Entry 7O4I (electron microscopy, 3.20 A resolution); this record covers chains Q and R of the 30 polymer chains in the assembly.

[Chain Q]
Protein: Transcription initiation factor IIF subunit alpha
Organism: Saccharomyces cerevisiae (strain ATCC 204508 / S288c)
UniProt: P41895 (T2FA_YEAST); numbering as in UniProt (aligned over 1-735)
Sequence (738 residues; numbered -2 to 735; the number before each row is that of its first residue; numbers below 1 keep their minus sign (Gly-2 is residue -2)):
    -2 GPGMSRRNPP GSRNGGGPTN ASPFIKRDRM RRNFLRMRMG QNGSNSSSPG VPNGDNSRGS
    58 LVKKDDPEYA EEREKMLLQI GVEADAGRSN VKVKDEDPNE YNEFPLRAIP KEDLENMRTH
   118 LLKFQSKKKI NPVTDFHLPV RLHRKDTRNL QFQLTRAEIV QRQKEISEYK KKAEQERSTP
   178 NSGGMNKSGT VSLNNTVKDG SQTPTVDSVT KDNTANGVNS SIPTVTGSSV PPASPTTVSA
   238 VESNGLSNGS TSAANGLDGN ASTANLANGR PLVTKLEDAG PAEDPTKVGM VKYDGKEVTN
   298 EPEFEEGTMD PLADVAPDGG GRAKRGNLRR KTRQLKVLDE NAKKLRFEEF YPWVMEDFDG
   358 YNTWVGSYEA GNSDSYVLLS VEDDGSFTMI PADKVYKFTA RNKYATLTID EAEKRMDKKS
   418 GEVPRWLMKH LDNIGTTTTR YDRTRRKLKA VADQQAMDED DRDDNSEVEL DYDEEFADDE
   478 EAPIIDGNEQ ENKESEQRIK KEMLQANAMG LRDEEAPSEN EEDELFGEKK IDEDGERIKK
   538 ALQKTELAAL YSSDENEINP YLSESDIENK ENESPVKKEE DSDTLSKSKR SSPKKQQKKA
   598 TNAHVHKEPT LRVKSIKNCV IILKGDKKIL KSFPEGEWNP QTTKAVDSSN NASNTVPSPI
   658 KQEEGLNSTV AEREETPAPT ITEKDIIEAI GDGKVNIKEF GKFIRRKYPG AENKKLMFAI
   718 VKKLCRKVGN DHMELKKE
Not modelled in the structure: -2 to 16, 36-93, 169-324, 452-735
Sequence notes: expression tag (-2 to 0)
UniProt features mapped onto this chain:
  - modified residue: Ser198 (Phosphoserine), Thr200 (Phosphothreonine), Ser515 (Phosphoserine), Ser560 (Phosphoserine), Ser562 (Phosphoserine), Ser571 (Phosphoserine), Ser655 (Phosphoserine)

[Chain R]
Protein: Transcription initiation factor IIF subunit beta
Organism: Saccharomyces cerevisiae (strain ATCC 204508 / S288c)
Notes: EC 3.6.4.12
UniProt: P41896 (T2FB_YEAST); residue numbers follow UniProt; this construct covers 1-400
Sequence (400 residues; each row starts with the number of its first residue):
     1 MSSGSAGAPA LSNNSTNSVA KEKSGNISGD EYLSQEEEVF DGNDIENNET KVYEESLDLD
    61 LERSNRQVWL VRLPMFLAEK WRDRNNLHGQ ELGKIRINKD GSKITLLLNE NDNDSIPHEY
   121 DLELTKKVVE NEYVFTEQNL KKYQQRKKEL EADPEKQRQA YLKKQEREEE LKKKQQQQKR
   181 RNNRKKFNHR VMTDRDGRDR YIPYVKTIPK KTAIVGTVCH ECQVMPSMND PNYHKIVEQR
   241 RNIVKLNNKE RITTLDETVG VTMSHTGMSM RSDNSNFLKV GREKAKSNIK SIRMPKKEIL
   301 DYLFKLFDEY DYWSLKGLKE RTRQPEAHLK ECLDKVATLV KKGPYAFKYT LRPEYKKLKE
   361 EERKATLGEL ADEQTGSAGD NAQGDAEADL EDEIEMEDVV
Not modelled in the structure: 1-37, 145-197, 359-400
UniProt features mapped onto this chain:
  - modified residue (Phosphoserine): Ser28, Ser34, Ser56

[How chain Q and chain R interact]
Contacting residue pairs (122):
  Asn96(Q) with Lys99(R)
  Glu97(Q) with Lys99(R)
  Tyr98(Q) with Arg96(R); Ile97(R)
  Asn99(Q) with Ile95(R); Arg96(R); Ile97(R), hydrogen bond (backbone-backbone); Lys99(R)
  Glu100(Q) with Ile95(R)
  Phe101(Q) with Lys94(R); Ile95(R), hydrogen bond (backbone-backbone); Ile97(R), hydrophobic
  Leu103(Q) with Trp81(R), hydrophobic; Glu91(R); Leu92(R), hydrogen bond (backbone-backbone); Gly93(R), hydrogen bond (backbone-backbone); Lys94(R); Leu106(R), hydrophobic
  Arg104(Q) with Gly89(R)
  Ala105(Q) with Leu87(R), hydrophobic; Gly89(R); Gln90(R), hydrogen bond (backbone-backbone); Leu92(R), hydrophobic
  Ile106(Q) with Leu87(R)
  Lys108(Q) with Arg84(R); Leu87(R), hydrogen bond (backbone-backbone); His88(R)
  Leu111(Q) with Arg84(R)
  Asn113(Q) with Gln138(R)
  Met114(Q) with Thr136(R); Glu137(R)
  Arg115(Q) with Phe135(R); Thr136(R); Glu137(R), hydrogen bond (backbone-backbone)
  Thr116(Q) with Val134(R); Phe135(R)
  His117(Q) with Val134(R); Phe135(R), hydrogen bond (backbone-backbone); Glu137(R), salt bridge
  Leu118(Q) with Tyr133(R); Val134(R), hydrophobic
  Leu119(Q) with Asn131(R); Glu132(R); Tyr133(R), hydrogen bond (backbone-backbone); Phe135(R), hydrophobic
  Lys120(Q) with Asn131(R)
  Phe121(Q) with Asn131(R), hydrogen bond (backbone-backbone)
  Ser123(Q) with Asn131(R), hydrogen bond (backbone-side chain)
  Lys125(Q) with Asn131(R)
  Lys126(Q) with Asn131(R)
  Ile127(Q) with Asn131(R), hydrogen bond (backbone-side chain); Tyr133(R), hydrogen bond (backbone-side chain)
  Asn128(Q) with Tyr133(R), hydrogen bond
  Pro129(Q) with Leu61(R); Tyr133(R)
  Val130(Q) with Leu61(R); Ser64(R)
  Pro136(Q) with Asp58(R)
  Val137(Q) with Asp58(R); Leu59(R), hydrogen bond (backbone-backbone)
  Arg138(Q) with Glu49(R), salt bridge; Leu57(R); Asp58(R), salt bridge
  Leu139(Q) with Phe135(R), hydrophobic; Thr212(R), hydrogen bond (backbone-side chain)
  His140(Q) with Leu57(R), hydrogen bond (side chain-backbone); Ile208(R); Pro209(R); Lys210(R), hydrogen bond (side chain-backbone)
  Arg141(Q) with Glu137(R), salt bridge; Thr207(R); Ile208(R), hydrogen bond (backbone-backbone)
  Lys142(Q) with Val205(R); Thr207(R)
  Asp143(Q) with Val205(R)
  Phe149(Q) with Arg200(R); Tyr201(R); Ile202(R), hydrogen bond (backbone-backbone)
  Gln150(Q) with Val205(R)
  Leu151(Q) with Asn43(R); Tyr201(R), hydrophobic
  Arg153(Q) with Glu49(R), salt bridge
  Ile156(Q) with Asn43(R)
  Arg159(Q) with Ile45(R)
  Gln160(Q) with Asp44(R), hydrogen bond (side chain-backbone); Ile45(R); Asn47(R)
  Tyr348(Q) with Lys206(R); Ile208(R), hydrophobic
  Trp350(Q) with Phe135(R); Glu137(R); Lys210(R); Thr212(R)
  Asn369(Q) with Arg72(R), hydrogen bond
  Asp371(Q) with Arg82(R), hydrogen bond (backbone-side chain)
  Ser372(Q) with Arg72(R)
  Tyr373(Q) with Leu70(R), hydrophobic; Val71(R); Arg72(R), hydrogen bond; Arg82(R), hydrogen bond (backbone-side chain)
  Val374(Q) with Trp69(R); Val71(R), hydrogen bond (backbone-backbone); Leu73(R), hydrophobic
  Leu375(Q) with Val68(R), hydrophobic; Trp69(R); Val134(R), hydrophobic
  Leu376(Q) with Val68(R); Trp69(R), hydrogen bond (backbone-backbone); Val71(R), hydrophobic
  Val378(Q) with Arg66(R), hydrogen bond (backbone-side chain); Gln67(R), hydrogen bond (backbone-backbone)
  Phe384(Q) with Trp69(R), hydrophobic
  Met386(Q) with Trp81(R); Leu87(R), hydrophobic; Leu92(R), hydrophobic
  Pro388(Q) with Arg82(R); Arg84(R)
  Ala389(Q) with Arg82(R), hydrogen bond (backbone-side chain)
  Asp390(Q) with Arg84(R), salt bridge
  Gly432(Q) with Arg198(R), hydrogen bond (backbone-side chain)
  Arg440(Q) with Asp199(R), hydrogen bond (side chain-backbone)
  Arg443(Q) with Arg198(R)
Interface residues without a listed pair, chain Q (72 interface residues in all): Asp94, Pro102, Pro107, Leu135, Glu345, Met352, Ser377, Glu379, Asp380, Tyr393, Thr433
Interface residues without a listed pair, chain R (56 interface residues in all): Asn98, Val218

[Overview]
Chain Q and chain R form an interface of 72 and 56 residues respectively; the contacts include 32 hydrogen
bonds and 6 salt bridges. Polar pairs include His117(Q)-Glu137(R), Arg138(Q)-Glu49(R) and Arg138(Q)-Asp58(R).
Chain Q is Transcription initiation factor IIF subunit alpha and chain R is Transcription initiation factor
IIF subunit beta, both from Saccharomyces cerevisiae (strain ATCC 204508 / S288c); the structure, Yeast RNA
polymerase II transcription pre-initiation complex with initial transcription bubble, was determined by
electron microscopy together with 7O4J, 7O4K, 7O4L, 7O72, 7O73 and 7O75 from the same study.
